PDB entry 1IWA | X-ray diffraction, 2.60 A resolution | chains A and I of the 16 polymer chains in the assembly

Chain A (and I):
Protein: ribulose-1,5-bisphosphate carboxylase/oxygenase large subunit
Source organism: Galdieria partita
Notes: EC 4.1.1.39; chain I of this document is another copy of the same molecule, construct and numbering; everything in this record applies to it too
UniProt: O98949 (O98949_9RHOD); the construct lacks a stretch of the UniProt sequence and is renumbered around it, so the offset changes along the chain: -7 to 22 = UniProt 1-30; 23-268 = UniProt 32-277; 270-485 = UniProt 278-493
Chain sequence (493 residues; each row starts with the number of its first residue; note: 1 number in that range is skipped by the numbering (no residue carries it; nothing is unmodelled there); numbers below 1 keep their minus sign (Met-7 is residue -7)):
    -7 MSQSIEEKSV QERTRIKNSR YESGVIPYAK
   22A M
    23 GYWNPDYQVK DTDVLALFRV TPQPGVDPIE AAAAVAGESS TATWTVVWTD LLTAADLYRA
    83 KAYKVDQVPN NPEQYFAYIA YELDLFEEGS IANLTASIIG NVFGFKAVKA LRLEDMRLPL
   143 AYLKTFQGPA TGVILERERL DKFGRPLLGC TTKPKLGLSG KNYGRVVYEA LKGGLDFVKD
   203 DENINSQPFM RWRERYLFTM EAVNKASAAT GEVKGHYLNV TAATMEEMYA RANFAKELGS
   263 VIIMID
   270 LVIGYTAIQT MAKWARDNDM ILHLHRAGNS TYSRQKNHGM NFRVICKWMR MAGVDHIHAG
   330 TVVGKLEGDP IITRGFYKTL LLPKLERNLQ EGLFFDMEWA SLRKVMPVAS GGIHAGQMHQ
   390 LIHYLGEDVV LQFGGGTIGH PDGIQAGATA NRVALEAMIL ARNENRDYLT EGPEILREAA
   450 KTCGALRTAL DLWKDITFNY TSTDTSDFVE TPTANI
Not modelled in the structure: -7 to 5, 479-485

Interface between chain A and chain I:
Contacting residue pairs (237):
  Ile8(A) - Pro410(I)
  Ile8(A) - Asp411(I)
  Ser15(A) - Gly408(I)  hydrogen bond (side chain-backbone)
  Ser15(A) - His409(I)
  Ser15(A) - Pro410(I)
  Ser15(A) - Leu461(I)
  Gly16(A) - Leu461(I)
  Val17(A) - Ile465(I)  hydrophobic
  Gln45(A) - Tyr469(I)
  Gln45(A) - Thr470(I)  hydrogen bond (side chain-backbone)
  Val48(A) - Tyr469(I)  hydrophobic
  Glu60(A) - Lys177(I)
  Glu60(A) - Lys334(I)  salt bridge
  Ser62(A) - Lys177(I)
  Ser62(A) - Leu178(I)
  Ser62(A) - Asn205(I)
  Thr63(A) - Pro176(I)
  Thr63(A) - Lys177(I)  hydrogen bond (backbone-backbone)
  Thr63(A) - Leu178(I)
  Ala64(A) - Lys177(I)
  Thr65(A) - Lys175(I)
  Trp66(A) - Lys334(I)
  Trp66(A) - Gly381(I)
  Trp66(A) - Ile382(I)
  Trp66(A) - His383(I)
  Trp66(A) - Gly404(I)
  Trp66(A) - Gly405(I)
  Trp66(A) - Trp462(I)
  Trp66(A) - Ile465(I)  hydrophobic
  Thr67(A) - Gly404(I)
  Thr67(A) - Trp462(I)  hydrogen bond
  Val68(A) - Gly408(I)
  Val69(A) - Gly408(I)
  Thr71(A) - Lys175(I)  hydrogen bond (side chain-backbone)
  Thr71(A) - Pro176(I)
  Thr71(A) - Ile407(I)
  Asp72(A) - Pro176(I)
  Thr75(A) - Gly179(I)
  Thr75(A) - Leu180(I)
  Tyr80(A) - Gly179(I)
  Tyr80(A) - Phe211(I)
  Asp106(A) - Gln209(I)
  Asp106(A) - Pro210(I)
  Asp106(A) - Phe211(I)
  Leu107(A) - Leu178(I)  hydrophobic
  Leu107(A) - Gln209(I)  hydrogen bond (backbone-side chain)
  Phe108(A) - Gln209(I)
  Phe108(A) - Pro210(I)
  Glu109(A) - Asn207(I)
  Glu109(A) - Ser208(I)  hydrogen bond (side chain-backbone)
  Glu109(A) - Gln209(I)
  Glu109(A) - Arg253(I)  salt bridge
  Glu110(A) - Pro210(I)
  Glu110(A) - Arg213(I)  salt bridge
  Gly111(A) - Ala245(I)
  Ser112(A) - Ala245(I)
  Ala114(A) - Thr243(I)
  Ala114(A) - Val271(I)
  Asn115(A) - Asn205(I)  hydrogen bond (side chain-backbone)
  Asn115(A) - Asn207(I)  hydrogen bond
  Asn115(A) - Gln209(I)
  Thr117(A) - Val271(I)
  Ala118(A) - Glu204(I)
  Ala118(A) - Asp268(I)
  Ser119(A) - Asn205(I)  hydrogen bond
  Ile121(A) - Gly297(I)  hydrogen bond (backbone-backbone)
  Gly122(A) - Ala296(I)
  Gly122(A) - Gly297(I)  hydrogen bond (backbone-backbone)
  Asn123(A) - Lys177(I)
  Asn123(A) - Glu204(I)  hydrogen bond
  Asn123(A) - His294(I)
  Phe125(A) - Ser299(I)
  Phe125(A) - Thr300(I)
  Phe125(A) - Arg303(I)  hydrogen bond (backbone-side chain)
  Gly126(A) - Ser299(I)  hydrogen bond (backbone-side chain)
  Gly126(A) - Arg303(I)
  Gly126(A) - Leu335(I)
  Gly126(A) - Glu336(I)  hydrogen bond (backbone-backbone)
  Phe127(A) - Arg303(I)  hydrogen bond (backbone-side chain)
  Phe127(A) - Lys334(I)
  Phe127(A) - Leu335(I)  hydrophobic
  Lys128(A) - Arg303(I)
  Lys128(A) - Val331(I)  hydrogen bond (side chain-backbone)
  Lys128(A) - Val332(I)
  Lys128(A) - Gly333(I)  hydrogen bond (side chain-backbone)
  Lys128(A) - Lys334(I)  hydrogen bond (backbone-backbone)
  Lys128(A) - Leu335(I)
  Lys128(A) - Glu336(I)
  Lys128(A) - Phe467(I)  hydrogen bond (side chain-backbone)
  Lys128(A) - Tyr469(I)
  Ala129(A) - Tyr469(I)  hydrophobic
  Val130(A) - Arg303(I)  hydrogen bond (backbone-side chain)
  Lys131(A) - Gln304(I)  hydrogen bond (backbone-side chain)
  Lys131(A) - Thr472(I)
  Ala132(A) - Gln304(I)
  Lys175(A) - Thr65(I)
  Lys175(A) - Thr71(I)  hydrogen bond (backbone-side chain)
  Pro176(A) - Thr63(I)
  Pro176(A) - Thr71(I)
  Pro176(A) - Asp72(I)
  Lys177(A) - Glu60(I)
  Lys177(A) - Ser62(I)
  Lys177(A) - Thr63(I)  hydrogen bond (backbone-backbone)
  Lys177(A) - Ala64(I)
  Leu178(A) - Ser62(I)
  Leu178(A) - Leu107(I)  hydrophobic
  Gly179(A) - Thr75(I)
  Gly179(A) - Tyr80(I)
  Leu180(A) - Thr75(I)
  Glu204(A) - Ala118(I)
  Glu204(A) - Asn123(I)  hydrogen bond
  Asn205(A) - Ser62(I)
  Asn205(A) - Asn115(I)  hydrogen bond (backbone-side chain)
  Asn205(A) - Ser119(I)
  Asn207(A) - Glu109(I)
  Asn207(A) - Asn115(I)  hydrogen bond
  Ser208(A) - Glu109(I)  hydrogen bond (backbone-side chain)
  Gln209(A) - Asp106(I)
  Gln209(A) - Leu107(I)  hydrogen bond (side chain-backbone)
  Gln209(A) - Phe108(I)
  Gln209(A) - Glu109(I)
  Gln209(A) - Asn115(I)
  Pro210(A) - Asp106(I)
  Pro210(A) - Phe108(I)
  Pro210(A) - Glu110(I)
  Phe211(A) - Tyr80(I)
  Phe211(A) - Asp106(I)
  Arg213(A) - Glu110(I)  salt bridge
  Thr243(A) - Ala114(I)
  Ala244(A) - Thr275(I)  hydrogen bond (backbone-side chain)
  Ala245(A) - Gly111(I)
  Ala245(A) - Ser112(I)
  Ala245(A) - Thr275(I)
  Ala245(A) - Gln278(I)
  Thr246(A) - Thr275(I)
  Thr246(A) - Thr279(I)
  Met247(A) - Met247(I)  hydrophobic
  Met247(A) - Thr275(I)
  Met247(A) - Thr279(I)  hydrogen bond (backbone-side chain)
  Glu248(A) - Tyr251(I)  hydrogen bond
  Glu248(A) - Thr279(I)
  Met250(A) - Thr275(I)
  Tyr251(A) - Glu248(I)  hydrogen bond
  Arg253(A) - Glu109(I)  salt bridge
  Asp268(A) - Ala118(I)
  Val271(A) - Ala114(I)
  Val271(A) - Thr117(I)
  Val271(A) - Tyr274(I)
  Ile272(A) - Gly273(I)
  Ile272(A) - Tyr274(I)  hydrogen bond (backbone-backbone)
  Ile272(A) - Thr275(I)  hydrogen bond (backbone-backbone)
  Gly273(A) - Ile272(I)
  Gly273(A) - Gly273(I)
  Tyr274(A) - Val271(I)
  Tyr274(A) - Ile272(I)  hydrogen bond (backbone-backbone)
  Thr275(A) - Ala244(I)  hydrogen bond (side chain-backbone)
  Thr275(A) - Ala245(I)
  Thr275(A) - Thr246(I)
  Thr275(A) - Met247(I)
  Thr275(A) - Met250(I)
  Thr275(A) - Ile272(I)  hydrogen bond (backbone-backbone)
  Thr275(A) - Ala276(I)
  Gln278(A) - Ala245(I)
  Thr279(A) - Thr246(I)
  Thr279(A) - Met247(I)  hydrogen bond (side chain-backbone)
  Thr279(A) - Glu248(I)
  His294(A) - Asn123(I)  hydrogen bond
  Ala296(A) - Gly122(I)
  Gly297(A) - Ile121(I)  hydrogen bond (backbone-backbone)
  Gly297(A) - Gly122(I)  hydrogen bond (backbone-backbone)
  Ser299(A) - Phe125(I)
  Ser299(A) - Gly126(I)  hydrogen bond (side chain-backbone)
  Ser299(A) - His307(I)  hydrogen bond (backbone-side chain)
  Thr300(A) - Phe125(I)
  Thr300(A) - Tyr301(I)
  Thr300(A) - His307(I)
  Thr300(A) - Gly308(I)
  Thr300(A) - Met309(I)
  Tyr301(A) - Thr300(I)
  Tyr301(A) - Tyr301(I)  hydrophobic
  Arg303(A) - Phe125(I)  hydrogen bond (side chain-backbone)
  Arg303(A) - Gly126(I)
  Arg303(A) - Phe127(I)  hydrogen bond (side chain-backbone)
  Arg303(A) - Lys128(I)  hydrogen bond (side chain-backbone)
  Arg303(A) - Val130(I)  hydrogen bond (side chain-backbone)
  Arg303(A) - His307(I)
  Gln304(A) - Lys131(I)  hydrogen bond (side chain-backbone)
  Gln304(A) - Ala132(I)
  Gln304(A) - Asn306(I)
  Gln304(A) - His307(I)  hydrogen bond
  Asn306(A) - Gln304(I)
  His307(A) - Ser299(I)  hydrogen bond (side chain-backbone)
  His307(A) - Thr300(I)
  His307(A) - Arg303(I)
  His307(A) - Gln304(I)
  Gly308(A) - Thr300(I)
  Met309(A) - Thr300(I)
  Val331(A) - Lys128(I)  hydrogen bond (backbone-side chain)
  Gly333(A) - Lys128(I)  hydrogen bond (backbone-side chain)
  Lys334(A) - Glu60(I)  salt bridge
  Lys334(A) - Trp66(I)
  Lys334(A) - Phe127(I)
  Lys334(A) - Lys128(I)  hydrogen bond (backbone-backbone)
  Leu335(A) - Asn123(I)
  Leu335(A) - Gly126(I)
  Leu335(A) - Phe127(I)  hydrophobic
  Leu335(A) - Lys128(I)
  Glu336(A) - Gly126(I)  hydrogen bond (backbone-backbone)
  Glu336(A) - Lys128(I)
  Gly381(A) - Trp66(I)
  Ile382(A) - Trp66(I)
  His383(A) - Trp66(I)
  Gly404(A) - Thr65(I)
  Gly404(A) - Trp66(I)
  Gly404(A) - Thr67(I)
  Gly405(A) - Trp66(I)
  Ile407(A) - Thr71(I)
  Gly408(A) - Ser15(I)  hydrogen bond (backbone-side chain)
  Gly408(A) - Val68(I)
  Gly408(A) - Val69(I)
  His409(A) - Ser15(I)
  Pro410(A) - Ile8(I)
  Pro410(A) - Ser15(I)
  Asp411(A) - Ile8(I)
  Leu461(A) - Ser15(I)
  Leu461(A) - Gly16(I)
  Trp462(A) - Trp66(I)  hydrophobic
  Trp462(A) - Thr67(I)  hydrogen bond
  Ile465(A) - Val17(I)  hydrophobic
  Ile465(A) - Trp66(I)  hydrophobic
  Phe467(A) - Lys128(I)  hydrogen bond (backbone-side chain)
  Tyr469(A) - Gln45(I)
  Tyr469(A) - Val48(I)  hydrophobic
  Tyr469(A) - Lys128(I)
  Tyr469(A) - Ala129(I)  hydrophobic
  Thr470(A) - Gln45(I)  hydrogen bond (backbone-side chain)
  Thr472(A) - Lys131(I)
Interface residues without a listed pair, chain A (115 interface residues in all): Gly59, Trp70, Leu74, Asn184, Val188, Ala276, Val332, Gly337
Interface residues without a listed pair, chain I (115 interface residues in all): Tyr20, Trp70, Leu74, Asn184, Gly337, Ile413

Summary:
Chain A and chain I each contribute 115 residues to their interface, with 60 hydrogen bonds and 6 salt
bridges. Polar contacts include Glu60(A)-Lys334(I), Glu109(A)-Arg253(I) and Glu110(A)-Arg213(I).
Chain A and chain I are both ribulose-1,5-bisphosphate carboxylase/oxygenase large subunit (Galdieria
partita); the structure, Rubisco from galdieria partita, was determined by X-ray diffraction.
